Entry 6UTZ (X-ray diffraction, 3.80 A resolution); this record covers chains DDD and FFF of the 9 polymer chains in the assembly.

[Chain DDD]
Protein: DNA-directed RNA polymerase subunit beta'
Source organism: Escherichia coli
Notes: EC 2.7.7.6
Reference sequence: P0A8T7 (RPOC_ECOLI); residue numbers follow UniProt; this construct covers 1-1407
Amino-acid sequence (1407 residues; row label = number of the first residue in the row):
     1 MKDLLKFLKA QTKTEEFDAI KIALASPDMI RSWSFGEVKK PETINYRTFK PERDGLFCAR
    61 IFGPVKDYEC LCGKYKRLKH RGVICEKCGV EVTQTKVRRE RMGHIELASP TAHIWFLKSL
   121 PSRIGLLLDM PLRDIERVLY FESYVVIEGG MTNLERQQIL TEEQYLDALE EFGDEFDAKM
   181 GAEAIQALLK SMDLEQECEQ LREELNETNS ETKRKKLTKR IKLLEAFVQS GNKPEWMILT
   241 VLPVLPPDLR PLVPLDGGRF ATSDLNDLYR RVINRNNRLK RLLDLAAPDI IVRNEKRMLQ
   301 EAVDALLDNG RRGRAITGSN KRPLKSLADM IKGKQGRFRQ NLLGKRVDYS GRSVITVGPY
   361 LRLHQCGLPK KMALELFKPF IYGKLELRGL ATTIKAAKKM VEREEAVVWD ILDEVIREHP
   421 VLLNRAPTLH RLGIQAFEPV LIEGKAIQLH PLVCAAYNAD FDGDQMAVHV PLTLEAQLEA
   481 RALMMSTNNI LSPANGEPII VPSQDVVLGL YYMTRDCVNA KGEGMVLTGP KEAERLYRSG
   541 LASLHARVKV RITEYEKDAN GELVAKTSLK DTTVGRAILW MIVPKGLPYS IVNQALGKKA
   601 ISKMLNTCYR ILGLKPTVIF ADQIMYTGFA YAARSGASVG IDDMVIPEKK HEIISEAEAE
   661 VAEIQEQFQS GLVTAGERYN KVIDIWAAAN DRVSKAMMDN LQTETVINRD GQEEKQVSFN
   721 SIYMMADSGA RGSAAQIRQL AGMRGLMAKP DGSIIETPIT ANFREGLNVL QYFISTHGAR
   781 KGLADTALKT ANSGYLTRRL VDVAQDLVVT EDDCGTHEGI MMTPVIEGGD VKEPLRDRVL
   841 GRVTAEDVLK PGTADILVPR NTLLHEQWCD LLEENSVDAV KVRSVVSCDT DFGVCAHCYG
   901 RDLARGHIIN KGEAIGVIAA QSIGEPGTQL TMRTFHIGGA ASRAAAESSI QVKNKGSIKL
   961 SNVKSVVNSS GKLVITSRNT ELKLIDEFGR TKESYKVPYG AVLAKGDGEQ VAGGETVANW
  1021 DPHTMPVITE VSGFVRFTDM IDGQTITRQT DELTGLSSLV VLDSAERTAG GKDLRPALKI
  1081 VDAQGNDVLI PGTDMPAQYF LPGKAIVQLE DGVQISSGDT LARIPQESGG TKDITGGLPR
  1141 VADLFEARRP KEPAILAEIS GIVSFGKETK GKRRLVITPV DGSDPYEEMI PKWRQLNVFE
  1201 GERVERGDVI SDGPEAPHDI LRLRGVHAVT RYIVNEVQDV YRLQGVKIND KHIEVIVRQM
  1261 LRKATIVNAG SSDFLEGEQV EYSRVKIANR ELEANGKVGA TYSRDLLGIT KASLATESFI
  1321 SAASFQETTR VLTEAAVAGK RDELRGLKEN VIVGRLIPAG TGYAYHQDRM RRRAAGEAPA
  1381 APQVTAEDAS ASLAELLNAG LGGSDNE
Disordered / not traced: 1-14, 1377-1407
Bound ions: Zn2+ site 1: Cys70, Cys72, Cys85, Cys88; Mg2+: Asp460, Asp462, Asp464 (shared with 2 residues of chain 333); Zn2+ site 2: Cys814, Cys888, Cys895, Cys898
Small-molecule neighbours: diphosphate (DPO): Asp460, Arg731, Arg933, Ile937
Swiss-Prot annotation at these positions:
  - binding site (Zn(2+)): Cys70, Cys72, Cys85, Cys88, Cys814, Cys888, Cys895, Cys898
  - binding site (Mg(2+)): Asp460, Asp462, Asp464
  - modified residue: Lys983 (N6-acetyllysine)
  - mutagenesis: Gln504 (Q504P: Resistant to antibiotics salinamide A and B), Asn690 (N690D: Resistant to antibiotics salinamide A and B), Met697 (M697V: Resistant to antibiotics salinamide A and B), Ala735 (A735T: Resistant to antibiotics salinamide A and B), Arg738 (R738C/H/P/S: Resistant to antibiotics salinamide A and B), Ala748 (A748E: Resistant to antibiotics salinamide A and B), Pro758 (P758S/T: Resistant to antibiotics salinamide A and B), Phe763 (F763C: Resistant to antibiotics salinamide A and B), Ser775 (S775A: Resistant to antibiotics salinamide A and B), Ala779 (A779T/V: Resistant to antibiotics salinamide A and B), Arg780 (R780C: Resistant to antibiotics salinamide A and B), Gly782 (G782A/C: Resistant to antibiotics salinamide A and B), 1 further mutagenesis entry in UniProt

[Chain FFF]
Protein: RNA polymerase sigma factor RpoS
Source organism: Escherichia coli (strain K12)
Reference sequence: P13445 (RPOS_ECOLI); residues 1-328 here = UniProt positions 1-328
Amino-acid sequence (336 residues; numbered 1 to 336; the number before each row is that of its first residue):
     1 MGQNTLKVHD LNEDAEFDEN GVEVFDEKAL VEEEPSDNDL AEEELLSQGA TQRVLDATQL
    61 YLGEIGYSPL LTAEEEVYFA RRALRGDVAS RRRMIESNLR LVVKIARRYG NRGLALLDLI
   121 EEGNLGLIRA VEKFDPERGF RFSTYATWWI RQTIERAIMN QTRTIRLPIH IVKELNVYLR
   181 TARELSHKLD HEPSAEEIAE QLDKPVDDVS RMLRLNERIT SVDTPLGGDS EKALLDILAD
   241 EKENGPEDTT QDDDMKQSIV KWLFELNAKQ REVLARRFGL LGYEAATLED VGREIGLTRE
   301 RVRQIQVEGL RRLREILQTQ GLNIEALFLE HHHHHH
Disordered / not traced: 1-52, 330-336
Sequence notes: conflict Gly2 (Ser in P13445), Glu33 (Gln in P13445); expression tag (329-336)
Swiss-Prot annotation at these positions:
  - DNA-binding region: Leu288 to Val307 (H-T-H motif)
  - region: Asp56 to Ala89 (Sigma-70 factor domain-1)
  - motif: Asp118 to Glu121 (Interaction with polymerase core subunit RpoC)
  - mutagenesis: Lys173 (K173E: Eliminates RpoS proteolysis. Lack of interaction with RssB), Glu174 (E174T: 2-fold increase in RpoS half-life. Does not affect interaction with RssB), Val177 (V177K: 3-fold increase in RpoS half-life), Tyr178 (Y178L: Does not affect RpoS half-life)

[Interface between chain DDD and chain FFF]
Residue-residue contacts - 84 pairs, chain DDD then chain FFF:
  Glu42(DDD) - Arg166(FFF)  salt bridge
  Thr43(DDD) - Thr164(FFF)  hydrogen bond (side chain-backbone)
  Thr43(DDD) - Ile165(FFF)
  Ile44(DDD) - Ile165(FFF)
  Ile44(DDD) - Arg166(FFF)
  Tyr46(DDD) - Ile165(FFF)  hydrophobic
  Tyr46(DDD) - Leu167(FFF)  hydrophobic
  Tyr46(DDD) - Pro168(FFF)  hydrophobic
  Tyr46(DDD) - Ile171(FFF)
  Tyr46(DDD) - Leu215(FFF)  hydrophobic
  Arg47(DDD) - Arg211(FFF)
  Arg47(DDD) - Met212(FFF)
  Lys79(DDD) - Glu284(FFF)
  Thr95(DDD) - Lys242(FFF)  hydrogen bond
  Arg133(DDD) - Arg53(FFF)
  Arg137(DDD) - Arg53(FFF)
  Tyr140(DDD) - Leu55(FFF)
  Tyr140(DDD) - Leu60(FFF)
  Glu142(DDD) - Arg53(FFF)
  Glu142(DDD) - Leu55(FFF)
  Glu162(DDD) - Glu64(FFF)
  Asp248(DDD) - Lys242(FFF)  salt bridge
  Arg259(DDD) - Glu217(FFF)  salt bridge
  Arg259(DDD) - Arg218(FFF)
  Arg259(DDD) - Thr220(FFF)
  Phe260(DDD) - Ile219(FFF)
  Phe260(DDD) - Thr220(FFF)
  Ala261(DDD) - Ile219(FFF)  hydrophobic
  Ala261(DDD) - Thr220(FFF)
  Thr262(DDD) - Ile219(FFF)
  Thr262(DDD) - Thr220(FFF)  hydrogen bond (backbone-backbone)
  Thr262(DDD) - Ser221(FFF)  hydrogen bond (backbone-side chain)
  Thr262(DDD) - Val222(FFF)  hydrogen bond (backbone-backbone)
  Ser263(DDD) - Ser221(FFF)
  Ser263(DDD) - Asp223(FFF)  hydrogen bond
  Asp264(DDD) - Ser221(FFF)  hydrogen bond
  Asp264(DDD) - Asp223(FFF)  hydrogen bond (backbone-side chain)
  Arg270(DDD) - Thr164(FFF)  hydrogen bond
  Asn274(DDD) - Gln161(FFF)  hydrogen bond
  Arg275(DDD) - Asp118(FFF)  salt bridge
  Arg278(DDD) - Asp118(FFF)  salt bridge
  Arg278(DDD) - Glu121(FFF)
  Arg278(DDD) - Glu122(FFF)
  Arg278(DDD) - Leu125(FFF)
  Arg278(DDD) - Gln161(FFF)
  Leu282(DDD) - Glu121(FFF)
  Leu282(DDD) - Leu125(FFF)  hydrophobic
  Leu285(DDD) - Leu125(FFF)  hydrophobic
  Pro288(DDD) - Arg92(FFF)
  Pro288(DDD) - Glu96(FFF)
  Ile290(DDD) - Tyr61(FFF)
  Ile290(DDD) - Glu64(FFF)
  Ile290(DDD) - Glu96(FFF)
  Ile291(DDD) - Ile95(FFF)  hydrophobic
  Ile291(DDD) - Glu121(FFF)
  Ile291(DDD) - Asn124(FFF)
  Arg293(DDD) - Glu64(FFF)  salt bridge
  Asn294(DDD) - Tyr61(FFF)
  Asn294(DDD) - Ile120(FFF)
  Asn294(DDD) - Glu121(FFF)  hydrogen bond
  Glu295(DDD) - Glu121(FFF)
  Arg297(DDD) - Ala57(FFF)
  Met298(DDD) - Leu117(FFF)
  Met298(DDD) - Asp118(FFF)
  Met298(DDD) - Glu121(FFF)
  Asn320(DDD) - Thr224(FFF)  hydrogen bond
  Arg322(DDD) - Ser221(FFF)
  Arg322(DDD) - Asp223(FFF)
  Arg322(DDD) - Thr224(FFF)  hydrogen bond
  Lys325(DDD) - Asp223(FFF)
  Met330(DDD) - Asp223(FFF)
  Gln335(DDD) - Ser230(FFF)
  Gln335(DDD) - Glu231(FFF)
  Lys378(DDD) - Glu247(FFF)
  Thr392(DDD) - Gln320(FFF)
  Thr392(DDD) - Leu322(FFF)
  Thr393(DDD) - Asp254(FFF)
  Thr393(DDD) - Ser258(FFF)
  Ile394(DDD) - Thr250(FFF)
  Ile394(DDD) - Asp254(FFF)  hydrogen bond (backbone-side chain)
  Lys395(DDD) - Gln251(FFF)
  Lys395(DDD) - Leu329(FFF)
  Ala396(DDD) - Leu322(FFF)  hydrophobic
  Lys398(DDD) - Glu247(FFF)  salt bridge
Interface residues without a listed pair, chain DDD (55 interface residues in all): Asn45, Leu252, Gly257, Gly258, Asp267, Arg271, Ala287, Tyr382, Glu386, Arg403
Interface residues without a listed pair, chain FFF (55 interface residues in all): Ile65, Leu99, Ile128, Glu132, Arg214, Pro225, Met255, Gly321, Glu325

[In short]
Chain DDD and chain FFF each contribute 55 residues to their interface; the contacts include 14 hydrogen bonds
and 7 salt bridges. Polar pairs include Glu42(DDD)-Arg166(FFF), Asp248(DDD)-Lys242(FFF) and
Arg259(DDD)-Glu217(FFF). Ligands of chain DDD: diphosphate.
Chain DDD is DNA-directed RNA polymerase subunit beta' (Escherichia coli) and chain FFF is RNA polymerase
sigma factor RpoS (Escherichia coli (strain K12)); the structure, E. coli sigma-S transcription initiation
complex with a 6-nt RNA ("Fresh" crystal soaked with CTP and ..., was determined by X-ray diffraction (same
publication as 6UTV, 6UTW, 6UTX, 6UTY, 6UU0, 6UU1 and 11 further entries).
